PDB entry 7SK4 | electron microscopy, 3.30 A resolution | chains A and E of the 6 polymer chains in the assembly

[Chain A]
Molecule: Atypical chemokine receptor 3
Organism: Homo sapiens
Reference sequence: P25106 (ACKR3_HUMAN); residues 2-362 here = UniProt positions 2-362
Amino-acid sequence (393 residues; row label = number of the first residue in the row; numbers below 1 keep their minus sign (Gly-1 is residue -1)):
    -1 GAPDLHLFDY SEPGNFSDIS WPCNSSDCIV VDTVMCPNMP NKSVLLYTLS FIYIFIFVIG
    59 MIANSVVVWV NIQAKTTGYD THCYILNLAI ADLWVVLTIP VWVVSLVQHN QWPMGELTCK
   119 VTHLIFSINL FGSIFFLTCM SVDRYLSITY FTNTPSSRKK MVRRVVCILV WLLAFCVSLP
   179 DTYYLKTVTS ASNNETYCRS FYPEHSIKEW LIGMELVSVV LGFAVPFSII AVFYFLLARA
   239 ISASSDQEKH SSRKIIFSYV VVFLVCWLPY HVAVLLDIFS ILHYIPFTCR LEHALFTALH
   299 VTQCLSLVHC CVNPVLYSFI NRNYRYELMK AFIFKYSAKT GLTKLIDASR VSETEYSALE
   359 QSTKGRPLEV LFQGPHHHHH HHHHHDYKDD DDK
Disordered / not traced: -1 to 26, 332-391
Differences from the reference sequence: cloning artifact (-1 to 1); expression tag (363-391)
Curated features (UniProtKB/Swiss-Prot):
  - region: Tyr324 to Lys362 (C-terminal cytoplasmic tail)
  - modified residue (Phosphoserine): Ser347, Ser350, Ser355
  - glycosylation (N-linked (GlcNAc...) asparagine): Asn13, Asn22, Asn39
  - natural variant: Val258 (V258M: In OCABSN)
  - mutagenesis: Ser145 (S145A: Does not result in CXCL12-inducible chemotaxis, calcium mobilization or ERK activation, and has no effect on CXCR7-mediated CXCL12 degradation; when associated with V-147), Thr147 (T147V: Does not result in CXCL12-inducible chemotaxis, calcium mobilization or ERK activation, and has no effect on CXCR7-mediated CXCL12 degradation; when associated with A-145)
Disulfides: Cys117-Cys196
What the authors report for this chain:
  - conformationally variable residues (helix shift): Met212 to Leu219
  - mutagenesis - W100A, F124A, D179A, R197A, E213A, D275A: decreased signaling with Stromal cell-derived factor 1 (citing earlier work)
  - mutagenesis - Y268A, Q301A: decreased signaling with Stromal cell-derived factor 1
  - specificity-determining residues: Ser216, Leu305 (proposed by the authors, not directly observed)
  - mutagenesis - Y315A: decreased signaling (citing earlier work)
  - mutagenesis - Y268A, Q301A: increased signaling (constitutive activity)
  - mutagenesis - Y257L: decreased signaling in response to constitutive

[Chain E]
Molecule: CID24 Fab light chain
Organism: Homo sapiens
Notes: antibody fragment or engineered binder
Amino-acid sequence (215 residues; row label = number of the first residue in the row):
     1 SDIQMTQSPS SLSASVGDRV TITCRASQSV SSAVAWYQQK PGKAPKLLIY SASSLYSGVP
    61 SRFSGSRSGT DFTLTISSLQ PEDFATYYCQ QSYYYPITFG QGTKVEIKRT VAAPSVFIFP
   121 PSDSQLKSGT ASVVCLLNNF YPREAKVQWK VDNALQSGNS QESVTEQDSK DSTYSLSSTL
   181 TLSKADYEKH KVYACEVTHQ GLSSPVTKSF NRGEC
Disordered / not traced: 1, 14-17, 107-215
Disulfides: Cys24-Cys89

[Chain A / chain E interface]
Pairs across the interface (9; chain A residue first):
  Gly76(A) - Ser51(E)  hydrogen bond (backbone-side chain)
  Gly76(A) - Ala52(E)
  Asn151(A) - Tyr95(E)  hydrogen bond
  Pro153(A) - Tyr93(E)
  Pro153(A) - Tyr95(E)  hydrophobic
  Ser154(A) - Tyr93(E)  hydrogen bond (backbone-backbone)
  Ser155(A) - Tyr93(E)  hydrogen bond (backbone-backbone)
  Ser155(A) - Tyr94(E)
  Lys158(A) - Ser31(E)  hydrogen bond
Also at the interface, not in a pair above, chain A (8 interface residues in all): Thr75, Thr152
Also at the interface, not in a pair above, chain E (9 interface residues in all): Ser32, Ser53, Ser92

[In short]
8 residues of chain A face 9 of chain E across their interface, with 5 hydrogen bonds. Polar pairs include
Gly76(A)-Ser51(E), Asn151(A)-Tyr95(E) and Lys158(A)-Ser31(E). From the paper: W100A, F124A and D179A of chain
A, among others, reduce signaling with Stromal cell-derived factor 1; specificity determinants Ser216(A) and
Leu305(A); 10 substitutions were tested in all.
Here chain A is Atypical chemokine receptor 3 and chain E is CID24 Fab light chain, both from Homo sapiens.
Entry 7SK4 (Cryo-EM structure of ACKR3 in complex with chemokine N-terminal mutant CXCL12_LRHQ, an
intracellular Fab, and an ...) was determined by electron microscopy (same publication as 7SK3, 7SK5, 7SK6,
7SK7, 7SK8 and 7SK9).
